4FII - chains A and B; structure by X-ray diffraction, 2.00 A resolution.

Chain A:
Name: Serine/threonine-protein kinase PAK 4
Source organism: Homo sapiens
Notes: EC 2.7.11.1
UniProt: O96013 (PAK4_HUMAN); residues 274-591 here correspond to UniProt positions 1-318 (UniProt number = residue number - 273)
Amino-acid sequence (346 residues; row label = number of the first residue in the row):
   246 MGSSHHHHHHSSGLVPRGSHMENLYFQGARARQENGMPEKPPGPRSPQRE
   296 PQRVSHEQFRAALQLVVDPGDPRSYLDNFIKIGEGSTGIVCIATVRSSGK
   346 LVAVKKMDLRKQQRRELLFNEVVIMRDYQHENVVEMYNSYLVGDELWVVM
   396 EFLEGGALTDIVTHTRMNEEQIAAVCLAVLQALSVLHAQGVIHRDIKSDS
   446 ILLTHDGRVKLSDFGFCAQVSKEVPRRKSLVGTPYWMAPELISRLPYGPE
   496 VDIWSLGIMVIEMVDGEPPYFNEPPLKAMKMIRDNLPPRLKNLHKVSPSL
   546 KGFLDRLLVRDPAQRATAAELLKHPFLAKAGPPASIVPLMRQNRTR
Unresolved in the structure: 246-298, 591
Sequence notes: expression tag (246-273)
Modified residues: Ser474 (phosphoserine; SEP)
Swiss-Prot annotation at these positions:
  - modified residue: Lys351 (N6-methyllysine)
Reported in the primary citation:
  - post-translational modification sites: Ser474

Chain B:
Name: Serine/threonine-protein kinase PAK 4
Notes: EC 2.7.11.1
UniProt: O96013 (PAK4_HUMAN); residues 49-56 here = UniProt positions 49-56
Amino-acid sequence (8 residues; row label = number of the first residue in the row):
    49 RPKPLVDP
Unresolved in the structure: 55-56
Reported in the primary citation:
  - mutagenesis - R49A/P50A/K51A/P52A: increased catalytic activity

How chain A and chain B interact:
Pairs across the interface (28; chain A residue first):
  Ser331(A) with Pro52(B)
  Gln358(A) with Val54(B)
  Arg359(A) with Val54(B)
  Leu362(A) with Val54(B), hydrophobic
  Thr404(A) with Arg49(B)
  Asp440(A) with Pro52(B)
  Lys442(A) with Pro50(B); Pro52(B)
  Ser443(A) with Arg49(B), hydrogen bond
  Asp444(A) with Arg49(B), salt bridge
  Phe461(A) with Pro52(B), hydrophobic; Val54(B), hydrophobic
  Leu475(A) with Leu53(B); Val54(B)
  Val476(A) with Leu53(B); Val54(B), hydrophobic
  Gly477(A) with Pro52(B); Leu53(B), hydrogen bond (backbone-backbone)
  Thr478(A) with Pro50(B); Lys51(B); Pro52(B)
  Pro479(A) with Lys51(B)
  Tyr480(A) with Pro50(B), hydrophobic
  Trp481(A) with Arg49(B); Pro50(B), hydrophobic
  Glu507(A) with Arg49(B), salt bridge
  Phe516(A) with Arg49(B); Pro50(B)
Other interface residues (no listed pair), chain A (23 interface residues in all): Thr408, Met482, Leu521, Met524
The authors on this interface:
  - interface residues, chain B: Arg49(B), Pro52(B)

In short:
Chain A and chain B form an interface of 23 and 6 residues respectively; the contacts include 2 hydrogen bonds
and 2 salt bridges. Among the polar pairs are Asp444(A)-Arg49(B), Glu507(A)-Arg49(B) and Ser443(A)-Arg49(B).
From the paper: R49A/P50A/K51A/P52A of chain B increase catalytic activity; interface residues Arg49(B) and
Pro52(B).
Here chain A is Serine/threonine-protein kinase PAK 4 (Homo sapiens) and chain B is Serine/threonine-protein
kinase PAK 4. Entry 4FII (Catalytic domain of human PAK4 with RPKPLVDP peptide) was determined by X-ray
diffraction (same publication as 4FIE, 4FIF, 4FIG, 4FIH and 4FIJ).
